Entry 8I97 (electron microscopy, 3.19 A resolution); this record covers chains A and H of the 5 polymer chains in the assembly.

== Chain A ==
Protein: Guanine nucleotide-binding protein G(o) subunit alpha
From: Homo sapiens
UniProt: P09471 (GNAO_HUMAN); residue numbers follow UniProt; this construct covers 4-55, 182-354
Chain sequence (250 residues; row label = number of the first residue in the row; note: 116 numbers in that range are skipped by the numbering (no residue carries them; nothing is unmodelled there); numbers below 1 keep their minus sign (Met-11 is residue -11)):
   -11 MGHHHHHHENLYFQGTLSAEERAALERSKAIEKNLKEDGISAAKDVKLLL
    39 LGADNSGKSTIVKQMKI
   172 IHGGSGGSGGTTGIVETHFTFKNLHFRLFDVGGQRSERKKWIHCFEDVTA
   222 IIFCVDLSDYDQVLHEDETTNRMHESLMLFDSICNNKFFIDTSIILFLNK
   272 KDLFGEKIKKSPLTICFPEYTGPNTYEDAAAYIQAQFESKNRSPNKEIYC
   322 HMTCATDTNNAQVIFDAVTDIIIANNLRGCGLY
Disordered / not traced: -11 to 5, 172-182, 231-242
Sequence notes: initiating methionine (-11); expression tag (-10 to 3); engineered mutation Asp42 (Gly in P09471), Asn43 (Glu in P09471), Asp227 (Ala in P09471), Asp230 (Gly in P09471), Ala332 (Ile in P09471), Ile335 (Val in P09471); linker (174-181)
UniProt features mapped onto this chain:
  - region: Lys35 to Ala41, Ser44 to Thr48 (G1 motif), Phe197 to Arg206 (G3 motif), Ile266 to Asp273 (G4 motif), Thr324 to Thr329 (G5 motif)
  - binding site (GTP): Lys46, Ser47, Thr48, Asn270, Asp273, Cys325
  - binding site (Mg(2+)): Ser47, Thr182
  - natural variant: Gly40 (G40R: In DEE17 and NEDIM; G40W: Found in a patient with intractable early-onset epilepsy), Ser47 (S47G: In NEDIM), Gln52 (Q52P: Found in a patient with intractable early-onset epilepsy; Q52R: In DEE17), Ile172 (I172T: In NEDIM), Thr191 to Phe197 (deletion: In DEE17), Gly203 (G203R: In DEE17), Arg209 (R209C: In DEE17 and NEDIM; R209G: In NEDIM; R209H: In NEDIM; R209L: In NEDIM), Glu246 (E246G: In NEDIM; E246K: In NEDIM), Ile279 (I279N: In DEE17)
  - modified residue: Gln205 (5-glutamyl histamine), Cys351 (ADP-ribosylcysteine)
  - lipidation: Cys351 (S-palmitoyl cysteine)
  - mutagenesis: Cys351 (C351A: Strong loss of binding to ADGRG3)

== Chain H ==
Protein: Antibody fragment - ScFv16
From: Mus musculus
Notes: antibody fragment or engineered binder
Chain sequence (248 residues; each row starts with the number of its first residue):
     1 DVQLVESGGGLVQPGGSRKLSCSASGFAFSSFGMHWVRQAPEKGLEWVAY
    51 ISSGSGTIYYADTVKGRFTISRDDPKNTLFLQMTSLRSEDTAMYYCVRSI
   101 YYYGSSPFDFWGQGTTLTVSSGGGGSGGGGSGGGGSDIVMTQATSSVPVT
   151 PGESVSISCRSSKSLLHSNGNTYLYWFLQRPGQSPQLLIYRMSNLASGVP
   201 DRFSGSGSGTAFTLTISRLEAEDVGVYYCMQHLEYPLTFGAGTKLELK
Disordered / not traced: 121-134, 248
Cystine bridges: Cys22-Cys96, Cys159-Cys229

== Interface between chain A and chain H ==
Pairs across the interface (19):
  Ser6(A) - His167(H)
  Ala7(A) - His167(H)
  Ala7(A) - Tyr173(H)  hydrophobic
  Ala7(A) - Leu233(H)
  Glu8(A) - Tyr101(H)
  Glu8(A) - Tyr173(H)
  Glu8(A) - Tyr175(H)  hydrogen bond
  Glu8(A) - Arg191(H)  salt bridge
  Glu8(A) - His232(H)  salt bridge
  Arg10(A) - Tyr59(H)  hydrogen bond
  Arg10(A) - Tyr235(H)
  Ala11(A) - Tyr101(H)  hydrophobic
  Glu14(A) - Ser52(H)  hydrogen bond
  Glu14(A) - Ser53(H)
  Glu14(A) - Gly56(H)
  Glu14(A) - Thr57(H)  hydrogen bond
  Arg15(A) - Ile100(H)
  Arg15(A) - Tyr101(H)
  Arg15(A) - Tyr102(H)
Also at the interface, not in a pair above, chain A (8 interface residues in all): Ala12
Also at the interface, not in a pair above, chain H (18 interface residues in all): Ser31, Tyr50, Pro107

== In short ==
The interface between chain A and chain H involves 8 residues on one side and 18 on the other; the contacts
include 4 hydrogen bonds and 2 salt bridges. Polar pairs include Glu8(A)-Arg191(H), Glu8(A)-His232(H) and
Glu8(A)-Tyr175(H).
Here chain A is Guanine nucleotide-binding protein G(o) subunit alpha (Homo sapiens) and chain H is Antibody
fragment - ScFv16 (Mus musculus). Entry 8I97 (Structure of Apo-C3aR-Go complex (Glacios)) was determined by
electron microscopy, deposited together with 8HPT, 8HQC, 8I95, 8I9A, 8I9L, 8I9S and 3 further entries.
